PDB entry 9DZM | X-ray diffraction, 2.54 A resolution | chains B and D of the 6 polymer chains in the assembly

== Chain B ==
Molecule: 22-nt DNA strand
Sequence (22 nucleotides; each row starts with the number of its first residue):
   201 TCCTCATGCA TATGCATGAG GA

== Chain D ==
Molecule: POU domain, class 2, transcription factor 2
From: Homo sapiens
UniProtKB: P09086 (PO2F2_HUMAN); residues 197-359 here correspond to UniProt positions 195-357 (UniProt number = residue number - 2)
Amino-acid sequence (167 residues; each row starts with the number of its first residue):
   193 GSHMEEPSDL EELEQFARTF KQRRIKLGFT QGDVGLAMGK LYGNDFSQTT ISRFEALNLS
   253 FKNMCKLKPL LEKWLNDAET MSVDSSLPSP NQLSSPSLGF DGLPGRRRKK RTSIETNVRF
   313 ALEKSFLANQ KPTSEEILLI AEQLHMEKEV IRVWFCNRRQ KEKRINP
Not modelled in the structure: 193-198, 277-359
Differences from the reference sequence: expression tag (193-196)
Swiss-Prot annotation at these positions:
  - DNA-binding region: Arg-299 to Asn-358 (Homeobox)

== Chain B / chain D interface ==
Pairs across the interface (12; chain B residue first):
  DA210(B) / Thr-222(D)  phosphate contact
  DT211(B) / Arg-216(D)  salt bridge to the phosphate
  DT211(B) / Thr-222(D)  phosphate contact
  DT211(B) / Gln-223(D)  hydrogen bond to the phosphate
  DT211(B) / Gln-240(D)  base contact
  DA212(B) / Gln-223(D)  hydrogen bond to the phosphate
  DA212(B) / Gln-240(D)  hydrogen bond to the base
  DA212(B) / Ser-244(D)  hydrogen bond to the phosphate
  DT213(B) / Thr-241(D)  hydrogen bond to the base
  DT213(B) / Ser-244(D)  base contact
  DG214(B) / Arg-245(D)  hydrogen bond to the base
  DC215(B) / Arg-245(D)  base contact
Other interface residues (no listed pair), chain D (9 interface residues in all): Lys-213, Asn-250

== Overview ==
Chain B and chain D form an interface of 6 and 9 residues respectively; the contacts include 6 hydrogen bonds
and 1 salt bridge. Polar contacts include DA212(B)/Gln-240(D), DT213(B)/Thr-241(D) and DG214(B)/Arg-245(D).
UniProt lists a DNA-binding region on chain D.
Here chain B is a 22-nt DNA strand and chain D is POU domain, class 2, transcription factor 2 (Homo sapiens).
Entry 9DZM (Dimeric human OCT2 (POU2F2) POU domain bound to palindromic MORE DNA) was determined by X-ray
diffraction.
